4X4F - chains A and F of the 6 polymer chains in the assembly; structure by X-ray diffraction, 2.80 A resolution.

== Chain A ==
Protein: Regulatory protein
Source organism: Enterobacter sp. RFL1396
Notes: fragment: Controller protein
UniProtKB: Q8GGH0 (Q8GGH0_9ENTR); numbering as in UniProt (aligned over 1-79)
Chain sequence (82 residues; each row starts with the number of its first residue; numbers below 1 keep their minus sign (Gly-2 is residue -2)):
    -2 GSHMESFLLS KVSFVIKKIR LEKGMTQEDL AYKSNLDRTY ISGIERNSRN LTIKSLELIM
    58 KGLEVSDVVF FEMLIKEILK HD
Disordered / not traced: -2 to 1, 78-79
Construct notes: expression tag (-2 to 0)

== Chain F ==
Molecule: 35-nt DNA strand
Notes: fragment: Operator DNA
Sequence (35 nucleotides; numbered 1 to 35; the number before each row is that of its first residue):
     1 ATGTTGACTA TAATCACACG GACTATAAGT CACAT

== How chain A and chain F interact ==
Residue-residue contacts - 13 pairs, chain A then chain F:
  Leu33(A) - DG29(F)  phosphate contact
  Asp34(A) - DT30(F)  base contact
  Thr36(A) - DT30(F)  base contact
  Thr36(A) - DC31(F)  base contact
  Thr36(A) - DA32(F)  base contact
  Tyr37(A) - DA28(F)  hydrogen bond to the phosphate
  Arg46(A) - DA28(F)  hydrogen bond to the base
  Arg46(A) - DG29(F)  hydrogen bond to the base
  Asn47(A) - DA27(F)  hydrogen bond to the phosphate
  Leu48(A) - DA28(F)  phosphate contact
  Thr49(A) - DA27(F)  phosphate contact
  Thr49(A) - DA28(F)  hydrogen bond to the phosphate
  Ser52(A) - DA28(F)  hydrogen bond to the phosphate

== Overview ==
The interface between chain A and chain F involves 9 residues on one side and 6 on the other, with 6 hydrogen
bonds. Polar pairs include Arg46(A)-DA28(F), Arg46(A)-DG29(F) and Tyr37(A)-DA28(F).
Chain A is Regulatory protein (Enterobacter sp. RFL1396) and chain F is a 35-nt DNA strand; the structure,
RADIATION DAMAGE TO THE NUCLEOPROTEIN COMPLEX C.Esp1396I: DOSE (DWD) 20.6 MGy, was determined by X-ray
diffraction (same publication as 4X4B, 4X4C, 4X4D, 4X4E, 4X4G, 4X4H and 4X4I).
